PDB entry 8YTI | X-ray diffraction, 2.70 A resolution | chains C and I of the 22 polymer chains in the assembly

# Chain C
Protein: Histone H2A type 1-B/E
Source organism: Homo sapiens
UniProtKB: P04908 (H2A1B_HUMAN); residues 0-129 here correspond to UniProt positions 1-130 (UniProt number = residue number + 1)
Chain sequence (130 residues; numbered 0 to 129; the number before each row is that of its first residue; numbering starts at 0):
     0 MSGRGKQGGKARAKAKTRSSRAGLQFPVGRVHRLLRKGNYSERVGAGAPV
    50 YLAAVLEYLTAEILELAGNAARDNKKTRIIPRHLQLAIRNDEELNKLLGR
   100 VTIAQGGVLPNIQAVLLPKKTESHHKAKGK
Disordered / not traced: 0-10, 120-129
Swiss-Prot annotation at these positions:
  - modified residue: Ser1 (N-acetylserine), Arg3 (Citrulline), Lys5 (N6-(2-hydroxyisobutyryl)lysine), Lys9 (N6-(2-hydroxyisobutyryl)lysine), Lys13 (N6-(beta-hydroxybutyryl)lysine), Lys36 (N6-(2-hydroxyisobutyryl)lysine), Lys74 (N6-(2-hydroxyisobutyryl)lysine), Lys75 (N6-(2-hydroxyisobutyryl)lysine), Lys95 (N6-(2-hydroxyisobutyryl)lysine), Gln104 (N5-methylglutamine), Lys118 (N6-(2-hydroxyisobutyryl)lysine), Lys119 (N6-crotonyllysine), Thr120 (Phosphothreonine), Lys125 (N6-crotonyllysine)
  - cross-link (Glycyl lysine isopeptide (Lys-Gly)): Lys13 (interchain with G-Cter in ubiquitin), Lys15 (interchain with G-Cter in ubiquitin), Lys119 (interchain with G-Cter in ubiquitin)
Ion coordination: K+: Asn38 (shared with 1 residue of chain G); Ca2+: Glu64 (shared with 1 residue of chain D; 1 residue of chain G)

# Chain I
Molecule: 169-nt DNA strand
Source organism: synthetic construct
Sequence (169 nucleotides; each row starts with the number of its first residue; numbers below 1 keep their minus sign (DG-82 is residue -82)):
   -82 GCTTTTTTTTTTCACAATCCCGGTGCCGAGGCCGCTCAATTGGTCGTAGA
   -32 CAGCTCTAGCACCGCTTAAACGCACGTACGGAATCCGTACGTGCGTTTAA
    18 GCGGTGCTAGAGCTGTCTACGACCAATTGAGCGGCCTCGGCACCGGGATT
    68 GTGAAAAAAAAAAGCTGCA
Ion coordination: Ca2+ site 1: DG-52 (shared with 1 residue of chain J); Ca2+ site 2 near DG-40 (its only coordinating residue here); K+: DT-26, DA-25; Ca2+ site 3 near DG48 (its only coordinating residue here); Ca2+ site 4 near DG51 (its only coordinating residue here)

# Interface between chain C and chain I
Contacting residue pairs - 18 pairs, chain C then chain I:
  Arg11(C) - DT-43(I)  hydrogen bond to the base
  Arg11(C) - DT-42(I)  hydrogen bond to the sugar
  Arg11(C) - DG-41(I)  phosphate contact
  Ala12(C) - DG-41(I)  hydrogen bond to the phosphate
  Ala14(C) - DT-43(I)  phosphate contact
  Ala14(C) - DT-42(I)  phosphate contact
  Lys15(C) - DT-43(I)  phosphate contact
  Lys15(C) - DT-42(I)  hydrogen bond to the phosphate
  Thr16(C) - DT-43(I)  phosphate contact
  Arg17(C) - DT-43(I)  salt bridge to the phosphate
  Arg20(C) - DT-42(I)  salt bridge to the phosphate
  Gly28(C) - DT-43(I)  phosphate contact
  Arg29(C) - DA-44(I)  phosphate contact
  Arg32(C) - DA-44(I)  salt bridge to the phosphate
  Arg42(C) - DG-37(I)  base contact
  Arg42(C) - DA-35(I)  sugar contact
  Arg77(C) - DA-54(I)  hydrogen bond to the phosphate
  Arg77(C) - DG-53(I)  salt bridge to the phosphate
Interface residues without a listed pair, chain C (13 interface residues in all): Lys13
Interface residues without a listed pair, chain I (9 interface residues in all): DA-45

# Summary
Chain C and chain I form an interface of 13 and 9 residues respectively; the contacts include 5 hydrogen bonds
and 4 salt bridges. Polar pairs include Arg11(C)-DT-43(I), Arg11(C)-DT-42(I) and Ala12(C)-DG-41(I). DT-26(I)
and DA-25(I) coordinate K+.
Here chain C is Histone H2A type 1-B/E (Homo sapiens) and chain I is a 169-nt DNA strand (synthetic
construct). Entry 8YTI (Crystal Structure of Nucleosome-H1x Linker Histone Assembly (sticky-169a DNA
fragment)) was determined by X-ray diffraction.
